Entry 8VQD (electron microscopy, 2.61 A resolution); this record covers chains A and B of the 3 polymer chains in the assembly.

== Chain A ==
Molecule: Receptor tyrosine-protein kinase erbB-2/hIgG1 Fc domain fusion
Organism: Homo sapiens
Notes: EC 2.7.10.1
Reference sequence: P04626 (ERBB2_HUMAN); residues 23-652 carry their UniProt numbers (630 of 894 residues fall inside the UniProt entry; the rest is not from it)
Amino-acid sequence (894 residues; row label = number of the first residue in the row):
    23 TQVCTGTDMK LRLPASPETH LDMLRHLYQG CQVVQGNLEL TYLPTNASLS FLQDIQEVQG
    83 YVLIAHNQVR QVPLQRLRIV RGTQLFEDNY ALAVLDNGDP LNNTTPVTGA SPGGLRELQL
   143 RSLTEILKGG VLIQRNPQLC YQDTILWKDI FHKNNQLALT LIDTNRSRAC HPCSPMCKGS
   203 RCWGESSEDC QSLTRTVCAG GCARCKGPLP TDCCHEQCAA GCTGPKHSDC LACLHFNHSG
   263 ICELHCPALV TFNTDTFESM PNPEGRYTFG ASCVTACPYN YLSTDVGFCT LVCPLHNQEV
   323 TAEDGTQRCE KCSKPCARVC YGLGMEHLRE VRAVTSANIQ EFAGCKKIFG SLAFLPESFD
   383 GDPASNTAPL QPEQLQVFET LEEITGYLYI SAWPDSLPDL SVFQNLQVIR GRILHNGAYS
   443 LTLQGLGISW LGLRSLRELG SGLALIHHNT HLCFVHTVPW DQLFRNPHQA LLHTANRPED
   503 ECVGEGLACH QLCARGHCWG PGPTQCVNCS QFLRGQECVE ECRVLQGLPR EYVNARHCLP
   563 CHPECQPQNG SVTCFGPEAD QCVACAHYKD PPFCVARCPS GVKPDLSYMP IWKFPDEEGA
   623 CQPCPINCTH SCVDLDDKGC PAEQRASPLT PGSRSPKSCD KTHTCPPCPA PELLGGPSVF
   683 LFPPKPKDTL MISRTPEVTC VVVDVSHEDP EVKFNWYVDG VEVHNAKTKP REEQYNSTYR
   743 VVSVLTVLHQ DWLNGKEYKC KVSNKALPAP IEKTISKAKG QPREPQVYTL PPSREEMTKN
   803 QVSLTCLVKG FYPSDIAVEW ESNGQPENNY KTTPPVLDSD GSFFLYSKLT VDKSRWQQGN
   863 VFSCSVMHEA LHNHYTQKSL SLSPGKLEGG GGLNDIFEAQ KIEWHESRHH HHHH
Unresolved in the structure: 121-132, 275-280, 543-916
Sequence notes: conflict Phe274 (Tyr in P04626); engineered mutation Phe310 (Ser in P04626)
Disulfide bonds: Cys26-Cys53, Cys162-Cys192, Cys195-Cys204, Cys199-Cys212, Cys220-Cys227, Cys224-Cys235, Cys236-Cys244, Cys240-Cys252, Cys255-Cys264, Cys268-Cys295, Cys299-Cys311, Cys315-Cys331, Cys334-Cys338, Cys342-Cys367, Cys475-Cys504, Cys511-Cys520, Cys515-Cys528, Cys531-Cys540
Covalently attached groups: N-acetylglucosamine (NAG) linked to Asn259
Swiss-Prot annotation at these positions:
  - modified residue: Thr182 (Phosphothreonine)
  - glycosylation (N-linked (GlcNAc...) asparagine): Asn68, Asn124, Asn187, Asn259, Asn530, Asn571, Asn629

== Chain B ==
Molecule: Variable Light chain of TL1 Fab
Organism: Homo sapiens
Notes: antibody fragment or engineered binder
Amino-acid sequence (215 residues; each row starts with the number of its first residue):
     1 DIQMTQSPSS LSASVGDRVT ITCRASQSVS SAVAWYQQKP GKAPKLLIYS ASSLYSGVPS
    61 RFSGSRSGTD FTLTISSLQP EDFATYYCQQ SEWGGLITFG QGTKVEIKRT VAAPSVFIFP
   121 PSDSQLKSGT ASVVCLLNNF YPREAKVQWK VDNALQSGNS QESVTEQDSK DSTYSLSSTL
   181 TLSKADYEKH KVYACEVTHQ GLSSPVTKSF NRGEC
Unresolved in the structure: 1, 109-215
Disulfide bonds: Cys23-Cys88

== How chain A and chain B interact ==
Contacting residue pairs (19):
  Leu317(A) - Val29(B)  hydrophobic
  Leu317(A) - Ser31(B)
  Leu317(A) - Ala32(B)  hydrophobic
  Leu317(A) - Ser91(B)
  His318(A) - Ser91(B)  hydrogen bond
  His318(A) - Glu92(B)  hydrogen bond (side chain-backbone)
  His318(A) - Trp93(B)
  Cys334(A) - Trp93(B)  hydrogen bond (backbone-side chain)
  Ser335(A) - Trp93(B)
  Lys336(A) - Trp93(B)  hydrogen bond (backbone-side chain)
  Pro337(A) - Trp93(B)  hydrophobic
  Tyr343(A) - Val29(B)
  Glu348(A) - Val29(B)
  Glu348(A) - Ser30(B)  hydrogen bond (side chain-backbone)
  Glu348(A) - Ser31(B)  hydrogen bond (side chain-backbone)
  His349(A) - Ser30(B)  hydrogen bond (backbone-side chain)
  Arg351(A) - Ser52(B)  hydrogen bond
  Arg351(A) - Ser53(B)  hydrogen bond
  Glu352(A) - Ser52(B)  hydrogen bond
Interface residues without a listed pair, chain A (12 interface residues in all): Cys338
Interface residues without a listed pair, chain B (11 interface residues in all): Gly64, Arg66

== In short ==
12 residues of chain A and 11 residues of chain B are in contact, with 10 hydrogen bonds. Polar contacts
include His318(A)-Ser91(B), His318(A)-Glu92(B) and Cys334(A)-Trp93(B). N-acetylglucosamine is covalently
linked to Asn259(A).
Chain A is Receptor tyrosine-protein kinase erbB-2/hIgG1 Fc domain fusion and chain B is Variable Light chain
of TL1 Fab, both from Homo sapiens; the structure, HER2 S310F in complex with TL1 Fab, was determined by
electron microscopy together with 8VQE from the same study.
